PDB entry 5BSA | X-ray diffraction, 4.61 A resolution (low resolution: residue-level contacts below are approximate; hydrogen-bond / salt-bridge calls are withheld) | chains A and B of the 6 polymer chains in the assembly

[Chain A (and B)]
Name: Histone H3.2
Organism: Xenopus laevis
Notes: chain B of this document is another copy of the same molecule, construct and numbering; everything in this record applies to it too
Reference sequence: P84233 (H32_XENLA); residues 26-135 here correspond to UniProt positions 27-136 (UniProt number = residue number + 1)
Amino-acid sequence (110 residues; each row starts with the number of its first residue):
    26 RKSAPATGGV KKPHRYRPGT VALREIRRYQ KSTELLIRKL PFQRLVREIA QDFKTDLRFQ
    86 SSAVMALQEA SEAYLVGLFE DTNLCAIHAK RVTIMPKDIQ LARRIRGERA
Disordered / not traced: 26-59, 135 (chain B: 26-59)
Swiss-Prot annotation at these positions:
  - modified residue: Arg26 (Citrulline), Lys27 (N6,N6,N6-trimethyllysine), Ser28 (ADP-ribosylserine), Lys36 (N6,N6,N6-trimethyllysine), Lys37 (N6-methyllysine), Tyr41 (Phosphotyrosine), Lys56 (N6,N6,N6-trimethyllysine), Ser57 (Phosphoserine), Lys64 (N6-(2-hydroxyisobutyryl)lysine), Lys79 (N6,N6,N6-trimethyllysine), Thr80 (Phosphothreonine), Ser86 (Phosphoserine), Thr107 (Phosphothreonine), Lys115 (N6-acetyllysine), Lys122 (N6-(2-hydroxyisobutyryl)lysine)
  - lipidation: Cys110 (S-palmitoyl cysteine)
Reported in the primary citation:
  - mutagenesis - L126E/I130E: decreased binding to hSpt2(571-685)
  - mutagenesis - L126E/I130E: decreased binding to Protein SPT2 homolog

[Interface between chain A and chain B]
Contacting residue pairs (14):
  His113(A) with Ala114(B); Arg116(B); Lys122(B); Asp123(B); Leu126(B)
  Ala114(A) with His113(B)
  Lys115(A) with Lys122(B)
  Arg116(A) with His113(B)
  Lys122(A) with His113(B)
  Asp123(A) with His113(B)
  Leu126(A) with His113(B)
  Ala127(A) with Ile130(B)
  Ile130(A) with Ile130(B)
  Arg131(A) with Ile130(B)
Other interface residues (no listed pair), chain A (14 interface residues in all): Asp106, Leu109, Cys110, Arg129
Other interface residues (no listed pair), chain B (11 interface residues in all): Leu109, Cys110, Ala127, Arg131

[Summary]
The interface between chain A and chain B involves 14 residues on one side and 11 on the other. From the
paper: L126E/I130E of chain A reduce binding to hSpt2(571-685); L126E/I130E of chain A reduce binding to
Protein SPT2 homolog.
Both chains are Histone H3.2 (Xenopus laevis). Entry 5BSA (Structure of histone H3/H4 in complex with Spt2)
was determined by X-ray diffraction, deposited together with 5BS7.
